1G4B - chains E and F of the 8 polymer chains in the assembly; structure by X-ray diffraction, 7.00 A resolution (low resolution: residue-level contacts below are approximate; hydrogen-bond / salt-bridge calls are withheld).

# Chain E (and F)
Name: ATP-dependent hsl protease ATP-binding subunit hslu
Source organism: Escherichia coli
Notes: chain F of this document is another copy of the same molecule, construct and numbering; everything in this record applies to it too
UniProt: P0A6H5 (HSLU_ECOLI); residue numbers follow UniProt; this construct covers 1-443
Amino-acid sequence (443 residues; each row starts with the number of its first residue):
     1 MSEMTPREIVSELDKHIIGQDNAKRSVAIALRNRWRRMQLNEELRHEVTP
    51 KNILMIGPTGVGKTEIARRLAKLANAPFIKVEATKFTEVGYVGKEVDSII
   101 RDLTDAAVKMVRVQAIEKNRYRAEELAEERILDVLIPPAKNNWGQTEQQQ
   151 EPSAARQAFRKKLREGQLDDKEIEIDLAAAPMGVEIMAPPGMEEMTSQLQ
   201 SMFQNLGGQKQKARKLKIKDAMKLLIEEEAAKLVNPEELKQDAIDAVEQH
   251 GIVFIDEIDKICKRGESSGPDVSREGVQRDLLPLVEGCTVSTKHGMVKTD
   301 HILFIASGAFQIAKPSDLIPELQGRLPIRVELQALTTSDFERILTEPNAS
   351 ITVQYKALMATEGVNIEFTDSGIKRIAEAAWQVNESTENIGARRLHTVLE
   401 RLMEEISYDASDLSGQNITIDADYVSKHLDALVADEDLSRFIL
Disordered / not traced: 1, 167-215
Swiss-Prot annotation at these positions:
  - binding site (ATP): I18, G60 to E65, D256, E321, R393
  - mutagenesis: K63 (K63T: Can neither bind nor hydrolyze ATP. Do not form multimers, but stays as monomer), K80 (K80T: Some effect on protease activity), E88 (E88Q: Severely reduced protease activity), Y91 (Y91G: Partial loss of protease activity), V92 (V92G: Partial loss of protease activity), G93 (G93A: Almost no protease or ATP hydrolysis activity), E95 (E95W: Partial loss of protease activity), C262 (C262V: No effect on ATP hydrolysis. Can support HslV-mediated proteolysis at wild-type levels), E266 (E266Q: No effect), E286 (E286Q: Reduced protease activity), C288 (C288V: No ATP hydrolysis activity. Binds ATP with lower affinity than wild-type. Can support HslV-mediated proteolysis to some extent), I312 (I312W: No effect), 6 further mutagenesis entries in UniProt

# Chain E / chain F interface
Residue-residue contacts (105; chain E residue first):
  T59(E) with P320(F); E321(F)
  R68(E) with E286(F); G287(F)
  R69(E) with E47(F)
  K80(E) with E286(F)
  E82(E) with R279(F)
  E88(E) with V89(F); G90(F)
  Y91(E) with V89(F); G90(F); Y91(F); V92(F)
  V92(E) with V89(F); Y91(F); V92(F)
  D105(E) with S291(F); M296(F)
  K109(E) with M296(F)
  E227(E) with E238(F)
  D256(E) with R279(F)
  E257(E) with R279(F)
  K260(E) with R279(F)
  E266(E) with S268(F)
  N348(E) with E43(F)
  A349(E) with E47(F)
  V353(E) with L44(F)
  Q354(E) with L44(F); E47(F); V48(F); T49(F)
  Y355(E) with N33(F); K51(F)
  A357(E) with L40(F); L44(F)
  L358(E) with N33(F); R36(F); R37(F); L40(F); V48(F)
  M359(E) with R36(F)
  T361(E) with W35(F); R36(F); Q39(F); L40(F)
  E362(E) with R32(F); W35(F); R36(F)
  E388(E) with S316(F); D317(F); L318(F); Q323(F)
  N389(E) with P320(F)
  I390(E) with P320(F); Q323(F); G324(F)
  R393(E) with E286(F); P320(F); E321(F); G324(F)
  R394(E) with Q323(F)
  H396(E) with G324(F); P327(F)
  T397(E) with Q323(F); G324(F); L326(F); P327(F)
  E400(E) with N33(F); K51(F); P327(F); I328(F)
  R401(E) with I328(F); R329(F)
  E404(E) with I29(F); I328(F)
  I406(E) with R36(F)
  S407(E) with I29(F); R32(F); N33(F); R36(F)
  Y408(E) with P6(F); R7(F); E8(F); V10(F); A28(F); I29(F); R36(F)
  D409(E) with R7(F); R36(F)
  A410(E) with R36(F)
  S411(E) with T5(F); R32(F)
  D437(E) with K314(F)
  S439(E) with R329(F)
  R440(E) with K314(F); P315(F); S316(F); R329(F)
  F441(E) with I56(F); F310(F); P315(F); R329(F)
  I442(E) with R329(F); V330(F)
  L443(E) with R329(F)
Other interface residues (no listed pair), chain E (55 interface residues in all): T64, K85, G93, A106, L224, T387, E405, D412
Other interface residues (no listed pair), chain F (65 interface residues in all): R25, S26, M38, N41, L54, F86, E88, G93, E237, E248, K263, D280, L282, P283, T289, A309, A313, I319

# In short
55 residues of chain E face 65 of chain F across their interface. UniProt lists 10 ATP-binding residues and 18
mutagenesis sites on chain E.
Both chains are ATP-dependent hsl protease ATP-binding subunit hslu (Escherichia coli). Entry 1G4B (Crystal
structures of the hslvu peptidase-atpase complex reveal an ATP-dependent proteolysis mechanism) was determined
by X-ray diffraction (same publication as 1G4A).
